PDB entry 6VYG | electron microscopy, 3.50 A resolution | chains A and D of the 4 polymer chains in the assembly

[Chain A (and D)]
Name: Phosphotransferase
From: Plasmodium vivax
Notes: EC 2.7.1.-; chain D of this document is another copy of the same molecule, construct and numbering; everything in this record applies to it too
UniProt: A0A1G4HFC9 (A0A1G4HFC9_PLAVI); residue numbers follow UniProt; this construct covers 1-493
Amino-acid sequence (505 residues; row label = number of the first residue in the row; numbers below 1 keep their minus sign (Met-11 is residue -11)):
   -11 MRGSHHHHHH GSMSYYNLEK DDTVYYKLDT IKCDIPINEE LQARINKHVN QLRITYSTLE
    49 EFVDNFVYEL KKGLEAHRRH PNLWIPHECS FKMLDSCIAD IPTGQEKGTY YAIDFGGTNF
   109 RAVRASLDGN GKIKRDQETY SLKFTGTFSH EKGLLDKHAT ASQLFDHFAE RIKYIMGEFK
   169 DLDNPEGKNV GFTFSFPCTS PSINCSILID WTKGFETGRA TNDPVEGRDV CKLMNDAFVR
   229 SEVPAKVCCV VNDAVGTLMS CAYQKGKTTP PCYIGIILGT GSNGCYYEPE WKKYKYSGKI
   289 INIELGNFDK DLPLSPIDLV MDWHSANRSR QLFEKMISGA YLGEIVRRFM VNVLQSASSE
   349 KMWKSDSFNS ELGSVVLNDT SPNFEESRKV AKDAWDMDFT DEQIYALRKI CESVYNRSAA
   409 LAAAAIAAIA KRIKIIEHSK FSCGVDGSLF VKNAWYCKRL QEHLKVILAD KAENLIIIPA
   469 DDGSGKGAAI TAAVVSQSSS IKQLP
Not modelled in the structure: -11 to 17, 131-145, 167-177, 227-235, 486-493
Sequence notes: expression tag (-11 to 0)
Disulfides: Cys236-Cys237
Reported in the primary citation:
  - conformationally variable residues (helix shift): Tyr56
  - self-association interface (contacts with another copy of this molecule); pairs are residue here / residue on that copy: Glu49-Lys59 (hydrogen bond)

[How chain A and chain D interact]
Contacting residue pairs (6; chain A residue first):
  Glu49(A) with Lys59(D), salt bridge
  Asn53(A) with Tyr56(D)
  Tyr56(A) with Asn53(D); Asp299(D), hydrogen bond
  Lys59(A) with Glu49(D), salt bridge
  Asp299(A) with Tyr56(D), hydrogen bond

[Summary]
Chain A and chain D each contribute 5 residues to their interface; the contacts include 2 hydrogen bonds and 2
salt bridges. Polar contacts include Glu49(A)-Lys59(D) and Tyr56(A)-Asp299(D). The paper reports
conformational variability at Tyr56(A); a self-association interface involving Glu49(A) and Lys59(A).
Chain A and chain D are both Phosphotransferase (Plasmodium vivax); the structure, Cryo-EM structure of
Plasmodium vivax hexokinase (Closed state), was determined by electron microscopy (same publication as 6VYF).
